3AQT - chains A and B; structure by X-ray diffraction, 2.50 A resolution.

== Chain A (and B) ==
Protein: Bacterial regulatory proteins, tetR family
From: Corynebacterium glutamicum
Notes: chain B of this document is another copy of the same molecule, construct and numbering; everything in this record applies to it too
UniProtKB: Q8NR95 (Q8NR95_CORGL); numbering as in UniProt (aligned over 1-229)
Chain sequence (245 residues; numbered -15 to 229; the number before each row is that of its first residue; numbers below 1 keep their minus sign (His-15 is residue -15)):
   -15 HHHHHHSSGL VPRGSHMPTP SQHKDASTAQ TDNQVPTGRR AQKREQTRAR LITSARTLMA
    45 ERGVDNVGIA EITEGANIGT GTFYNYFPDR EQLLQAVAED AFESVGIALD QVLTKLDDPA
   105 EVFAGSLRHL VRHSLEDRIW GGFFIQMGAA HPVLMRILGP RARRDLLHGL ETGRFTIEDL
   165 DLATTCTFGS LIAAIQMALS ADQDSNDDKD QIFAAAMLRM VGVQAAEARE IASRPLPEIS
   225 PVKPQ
Disordered / not traced: -15 to 23, 185-190, 225-229 (chain B: -15 to 23, 186-190, 225-229)
Sequence notes: expression tag (-15 to 0)
Modified positions: Mse1 (selenomethionine); Mse43, Mse131, Mse139, Mse181, Mse201, Mse204 (selenomethionine; parent Met)
Residues lining bound ligands: resorcinol (RCO): Gly90, Leu93, Phe107, Ser110, Leu111, Leu114, Leu142, Arg145, Ala146, Asp149, Phe172
Reported in the primary citation:
  - binding site for resorcinol: Asp94, Phe107, Ser110, Leu111, Leu114, Leu142, Arg145, Arg148, Asp149, Phe172
  - contacts within the chain: Arg40-Asp84 (hydrogen bond), Glu45-Arg122 (hydrogen bond), Arg46-Arg122 (hydrogen bond), Val48-Arg122, Val51-Arg74 (hydrogen bond), Asp94-Arg148 (hydrogen bond), Asp94-Arg145 (hydrogen bond)
  - mutagenesis - D149A: abolished binding to resorcinol
  - mutagenesis - D94A, R145A, R148A: decreased binding to resorcinol
  - conformationally variable residues (domain motion, loop rearrangement): Glu45 to Val51, Tyr68
  - specificity-determining residues: Asp149

== Chain A / chain B interface ==
Residue-residue contacts - 33 pairs, chain A then chain B:
  His135(A) - Ala177(B)
  Thr160(A) - Arg203(B)
  Thr160(A) - Ala209(B)
  Glu162(A) - Arg203(B)
  Glu162(A) - Arg213(B)  salt bridge
  Asp165(A) - Mse181(B)
  Leu166(A) - Ala178(B)  hydrophobic
  Leu166(A) - Mse181(B)  hydrophobic
  Leu166(A) - Ile196(B)  hydrophobic
  Thr169(A) - Ala177(B)
  Thr169(A) - Mse181(B)
  Cys170(A) - Ser174(B)
  Gly173(A) - Gly173(B)
  Ser174(A) - Cys170(B)
  Ser174(A) - Ser174(B)  hydrogen bond
  Ala177(A) - His135(B)
  Ala177(A) - Thr169(B)
  Ala178(A) - Leu166(B)  hydrophobic
  Mse181(A) - Asp165(B)
  Mse181(A) - Leu166(B)  hydrophobic
  Ile196(A) - Leu166(B)  hydrophobic
  Ala199(A) - Glu162(B)
  Ala200(A) - Mse204(B)
  Mse201(A) - Mse204(B)
  Arg203(A) - Thr160(B)
  Arg203(A) - Glu162(B)  salt bridge
  Arg203(A) - Arg203(B)
  Arg203(A) - Mse204(B)  hydrogen bond (side chain-backbone)
  Mse204(A) - Ala200(B)
  Mse204(A) - Arg203(B)
  Mse204(A) - Mse204(B)  hydrophobic
  Ala209(A) - Thr160(B)
  Arg213(A) - Glu162(B)  salt bridge
Interface residues without a listed pair, chain A (24 interface residues in all): Asp163, Gln180, Phe197, Gly206
Interface residues without a listed pair, chain B (23 interface residues in all): Asp163, Gln180, Phe197, Ala199, Gly206

== Overview ==
Chain A and chain B form an interface of 24 and 23 residues respectively, with 2 hydrogen bonds and 3 salt
bridges. Polar pairs include Glu162(A)-Arg213(B), Arg203(A)-Glu162(B) and Ser174(A)-Ser174(B). The paper
reports a binding site for resorcinol at Asp94(A), Phe107(A) and Ser110(A) among others; D94A, R145A and R148A
of chain A reduce binding to resorcinol.
Chain A and chain B are both Bacterial regulatory proteins, tetR family (Corynebacterium glutamicum); the
structure, CRYSTAL STRUCTURE OF RolR (NCGL1110) complex WITH ligand RESORCINOL, was determined by X-ray
diffraction, deposited together with 3AQS.
